PDB entry 3O3M | X-ray diffraction, 1.82 A resolution | chains A and B

Chain A:
Molecule: alpha subunit 2-hydroxyisocaproyl-CoA dehydratase
From: Clostridium difficile
UniProtKB: Q5U924 (Q5U924_CLODI); residue numbers follow UniProt; this construct covers 1-408
Amino-acid sequence (408 residues; each row starts with the number of its first residue):
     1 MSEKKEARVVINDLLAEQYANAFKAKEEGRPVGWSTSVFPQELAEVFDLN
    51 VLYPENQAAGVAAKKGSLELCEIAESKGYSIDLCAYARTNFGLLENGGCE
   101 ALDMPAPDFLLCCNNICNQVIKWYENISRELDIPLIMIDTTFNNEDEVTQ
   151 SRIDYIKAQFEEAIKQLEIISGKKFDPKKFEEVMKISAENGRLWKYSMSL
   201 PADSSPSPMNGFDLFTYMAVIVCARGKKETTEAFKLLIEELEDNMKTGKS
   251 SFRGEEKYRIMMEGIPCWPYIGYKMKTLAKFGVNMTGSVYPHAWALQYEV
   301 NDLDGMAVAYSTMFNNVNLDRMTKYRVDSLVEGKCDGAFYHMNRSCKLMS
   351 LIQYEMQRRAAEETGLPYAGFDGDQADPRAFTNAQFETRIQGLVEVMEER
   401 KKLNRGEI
Unresolved in the structure: 1-4, 404-408
Metal / ion sites: 4Fe-4S cluster Fe: Cys84, Cys117, Cys346
Small-molecule neighbours: 4Fe-4S cluster (SF4): Glu55, Cys84, Tyr86, Ile116, Cys117, Gln119, Val120, Trp123, Ile265, Ser345, Cys346, Gln375
Swiss-Prot annotation at these positions:
  - binding site (substrate): Glu55
  - binding site ([4Fe-4S] cluster): Cys84, Cys117, Cys346

Chain B:
Molecule: beta subunit 2-hydroxyacyl-CoA dehydratase
From: Clostridium difficile
UniProtKB: Q5U923 (Q5U923_CLODI); residues 1-375 here = UniProt positions 1-375
Amino-acid sequence (385 residues; each row starts with the number of its first residue):
     1 MEAILSKMKEVVENPNAAVKKYKSETGKKAIGCFPVYCPEEIIHAAGMLP
    51 VGIWGGQTELDLAKQYFPAFACSIMQSCLEYGLKGAYDELSGVIIPGMCD
   101 TLICLGQNWKSAVPHIKYISLVHPQNRKLEAGVKYLISEYKGVKRELEEI
   151 CGYEIEEAKIHESIEVYNEHRKTMRDFVEVAYKHSNTIKPSIRSLVIKSG
   201 FFMRKEEHTELVKDLIAKLNAMPEEVCSGKKVLLTGILADSKDILDILED
   251 NNISVVADDLAQETRQFRTDVPAGDDALERLARQWSNIEGCSLAYDPKKK
   301 RGSLIVDEVKKKDIDGVIFCMMKFCDPEEYDYPLVRKDIEDSGIPTLYVE
   351 IDQQTQNNEQARTRIQTFAEMMSLASAWSHPQFEK
Unresolved in the structure: 374-385
Sequence notes: expression tag (376-385)
Metal / ion sites: 4Fe-4S cluster Fe: Cys72, Cys99, Cys325 (together with hydrosulfuric acid)
Small-molecule neighbours:
  - hydrosulfuric acid (H2S): Pro35, Val36, Met75, Ile237
  - 4Fe-4S cluster (SF4): Cys72, Ile74, Met75, Cys99, Thr101, Leu102, Ile237, Leu293, Met322, Phe324, Cys325, Asp326, Pro327

How chain A and chain B interact:
Pairs across the interface (99):
  Lys77(A) with Pro333(B); Arg336(B), hydrogen bond (backbone-side chain)
  Gly78(A) with Tyr332(B); Pro333(B); Arg336(B)
  Tyr79(A) with Tyr330(B); Pro333(B), hydrophobic; Leu334(B)
  Ser80(A) with Glu329(B)
  Asp82(A) with Phe324(B); Glu329(B)
  Leu83(A) with Asp326(B); Glu329(B); Tyr330(B), hydrophobic
  Ala87(A) with Tyr330(B)
  Phe91(A) with Tyr330(B), hydrophobic
  Cys117(A) with Asp100(B)
  Asn118(A) with Met98(B); Asp100(B), hydrogen bond (backbone-side chain)
  Gln119(A) with Asp100(B); Asp326(B); Tyr330(B), hydrogen bond
  Ile121(A) with Gln125(B); Tyr295(B), hydrophobic
  Lys122(A) with Ser292(B), hydrogen bond (side chain-backbone); Lys299(B); Pro327(B); Tyr330(B); Asp331(B), salt bridge
  Trp123(A) with Tyr330(B), hydrophobic
  Glu125(A) with Tyr295(B); Asp296(B), hydrogen bond (side chain-backbone); Pro297(B); Lys299(B), salt bridge
  Asn126(A) with Lys299(B), hydrogen bond; Tyr330(B), hydrogen bond (side chain-backbone); Leu334(B)
  Ser128(A) with Pro297(B)
  Arg129(A) with Pro297(B); Lys298(B), hydrogen bond (side chain-backbone); Lys299(B), hydrogen bond (side chain-backbone); Asp338(B), salt bridge
  Leu135(A) with Tyr295(B)
  Met137(A) with Asn126(B), hydrogen bond (backbone-side chain); Tyr295(B), hydrophobic
  Asp139(A) with Pro124(B); Gln125(B), hydrogen bond (side chain-backbone)
  Thr141(A) with Val122(B); Tyr135(B), hydrogen bond
  Phe142(A) with Ile103(B), hydrophobic; Gln107(B)
  Asn144(A) with Gln107(B), hydrogen bond; Lys110(B), hydrogen bond; Tyr118(B); Ser120(B)
  Ser151(A) with Tyr135(B); Ser138(B)
  Arg152(A) with Val122(B); Tyr135(B); Glu139(B), salt bridge
  Tyr155(A) with Pro124(B); Gln125(B); Asn126(B), hydrogen bond (side chain-backbone); Ala131(B); Gly132(B); Tyr135(B), hydrophobic
  Ala158(A) with Ala131(B), hydrophobic
  Gln159(A) with Asn126(B), hydrogen bond
  Asn318(A) with Gln107(B)
  Leu319(A) with Gln107(B), hydrogen bond (backbone-side chain)
  Met342(A) with Phe70(B), hydrophobic
  Arg344(A) with Phe70(B); Phe324(B)
  Lys347(A) with Phe70(B); Phe324(B), hydrogen bond (side chain-backbone); Asp326(B), salt bridge
  Leu348(A) with Cys104(B), hydrogen bond (backbone-side chain)
  Ser350(A) with Pro68(B); Phe70(B)
  Leu351(A) with Tyr66(B); Phe67(B); Pro68(B); Ala71(B), hydrophobic; Thr101(B); Cys104(B), hydrophobic; Asn108(B), hydrogen bond (backbone-side chain)
  Ile352(A) with Cys104(B); Asn108(B)
  Tyr354(A) with Lys64(B); Gln65(B); Tyr66(B); Phe67(B); Pro68(B)
  Glu355(A) with Tyr66(B); Asn108(B); Ser111(B)
  Arg358(A) with Gln65(B), hydrogen bond (side chain-backbone); Tyr66(B)
  Arg359(A) with Ser111(B), hydrogen bond
Also at the interface, not in a pair above, chain A (46 interface residues in all): Cys84, Glu130, Glu162, Asn343
Also at the interface, not in a pair above, chain B (50 interface residues in all): Gly97, Cys99, His123, Leu129, Ala294, Cys325

Summary:
46 residues of chain A and 50 residues of chain B are in contact; the contacts include 22 hydrogen bonds and 5
salt bridges. Among the polar pairs are Lys122(A)-Asp331(B), Glu125(A)-Lys299(B) and Arg129(A)-Asp338(B).
Ligands of chain A: 4Fe-4S cluster.
Chain A is alpha subunit 2-hydroxyisocaproyl-CoA dehydratase and chain B is beta subunit 2-hydroxyacyl-CoA
dehydratase, both from Clostridium difficile; the structure, (R)-2-Hydroxyisocaproyl-CoA Dehydratase, was
determined by X-ray diffraction, deposited together with 3O3O.
